6TSU - chains C5 and X4 of the 42 polymer chains in the assembly; structure by electron microscopy, 3.42 A resolution.

[Chain C5 (and X4)]
Name: Major capsid protein Rcc01687
From: Rhodobacter capsulatus DE442
Notes: chain X4 of this document is another copy of the same molecule, construct and numbering; everything in this record applies to it too
UniProt: D5ATZ3 (D5ATZ3_RHOCB); residues 1-386 here correspond to UniProt positions 13-398 (UniProt number = residue number + 12)
Amino-acid sequence (386 residues; row label = number of the first residue in the row):
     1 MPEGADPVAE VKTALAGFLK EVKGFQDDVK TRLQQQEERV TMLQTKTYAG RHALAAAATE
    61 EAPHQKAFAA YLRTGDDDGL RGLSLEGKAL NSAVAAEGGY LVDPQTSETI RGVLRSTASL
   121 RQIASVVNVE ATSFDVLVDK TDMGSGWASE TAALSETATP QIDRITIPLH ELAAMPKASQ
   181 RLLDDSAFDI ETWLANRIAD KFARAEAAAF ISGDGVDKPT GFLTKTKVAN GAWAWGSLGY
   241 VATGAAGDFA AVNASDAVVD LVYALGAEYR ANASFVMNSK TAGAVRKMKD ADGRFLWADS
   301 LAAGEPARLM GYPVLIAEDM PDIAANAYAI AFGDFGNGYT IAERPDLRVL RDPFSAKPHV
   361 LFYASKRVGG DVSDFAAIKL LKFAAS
Not modelled in the structure: 1-88, 386

[Interface between chain C5 and chain X4]
Residue-residue contacts - 106 pairs, chain C5 then chain X4:
  Val129(C5) with Gln105(X4)
  Glu130(C5) with Gln105(X4)
  Ala131(C5) with Asp103(X4); Gln105(X4)
  Thr132(C5) with Val102(X4); Asp103(X4); Pro104(X4)
  Ser133(C5) with Pro104(X4); Gln105(X4), hydrogen bond (backbone-backbone)
  Phe134(C5) with Gln105(X4); Arg111(X4)
  Asp135(C5) with Pro104(X4); Gln105(X4), hydrogen bond (backbone-backbone); Thr106(X4); Ser107(X4), hydrogen bond (backbone-side chain)
  Val136(C5) with Ser107(X4); Arg111(X4)
  Leu137(C5) with Ile110(X4); Arg111(X4), hydrogen bond (backbone-backbone); Phe188(X4), hydrophobic
  Val138(C5) with Arg111(X4)
  Asp139(C5) with Ile110(X4); Arg111(X4); Gly112(X4); Val113(X4); Trp193(X4), hydrogen bond; Arg197(X4), salt bridge
  Thr141(C5) with Arg115(X4), hydrogen bond (backbone-side chain)
  Asp142(C5) with Arg115(X4); Lys201(X4); Arg204(X4), salt bridge
  Met143(C5) with Leu194(X4); Arg197(X4); Ile198(X4), hydrophobic; Lys201(X4)
  Gly144(C5) with Ala174(X4)
  Ser145(C5) with Leu172(X4); Ala173(X4); Lys201(X4); Phe202(X4); Ala205(X4)
  Gly146(C5) with Ala173(X4), hydrogen bond (backbone-backbone)
  Trp147(C5) with Glu171(X4); Leu172(X4), hydrophobic; Ala209(X4), hydrophobic; Asp217(X4); Lys218(X4); Pro219(X4); Val368(X4), hydrophobic
  Ala148(C5) with Glu171(X4), hydrogen bond (backbone-backbone); Ala173(X4), hydrophobic
  Ser149(C5) with Glu171(X4); Asp217(X4)
  Leu154(C5) with Ala173(X4); Met175(X4)
  Glu156(C5) with Met175(X4); Lys177(X4), salt bridge
  Thr157(C5) with Ala174(X4); Met175(X4), hydrogen bond (side chain-backbone); Pro176(X4)
  Pro160(C5) with Trp193(X4), hydrophobic
  Ile162(C5) with Ile110(X4), hydrophobic; Trp193(X4), hydrophobic
  Arg164(C5) with Thr106(X4)
  Trp235(C5) with Val113(X4), hydrophobic
  Asn253(C5) with Lys289(X4)
  Ser255(C5) with Phe295(X4); Leu301(X4)
  Asp256(C5) with Lys287(X4); Lys289(X4), salt bridge; Phe295(X4)
  Val259(C5) with Lys287(X4); Phe295(X4), hydrophobic
  Tyr263(C5) with Ser279(X4); Gly283(X4); Arg286(X4), hydrogen bond; Glu305(X4), hydrogen bond
  Ala267(C5) with Glu318(X4)
  Glu268(C5) with Leu114(X4); Arg115(X4)
  Tyr269(C5) with Val113(X4); Leu114(X4), hydrogen bond (side chain-backbone)
  Arg270(C5) with Ser279(X4), hydrogen bond
  Met288(C5) with Leu301(X4), hydrophobic
  Asp290(C5) with Asp292(X4); Gly293(X4); Arg294(X4), salt bridge
  Ala291(C5) with Asp292(X4), hydrogen bond (backbone-backbone)
  Asp292(C5) with Asp292(X4)
  Leu296(C5) with Gly293(X4); Arg294(X4); Leu301(X4), hydrogen bond (backbone-backbone)
  Trp297(C5) with Leu301(X4)
  Arg308(C5) with Leu301(X4); Ala302(X4)
  Leu309(C5) with Leu301(X4)
  Met310(C5) with Arg286(X4), hydrogen bond; Leu301(X4), hydrogen bond (backbone-backbone); Ala302(X4); Gly304(X4)
  Gly311(C5) with Ala302(X4); Ala303(X4); Gly304(X4)
  Asn337(C5) with Leu114(X4)
  Ser373(C5) with Arg111(X4)
  Asp374(C5) with Gly112(X4)
Other interface residues (no listed pair), chain C5 (58 interface residues in all): Asn128, Ser155, Ala158, Thr159, Asp260, Arg294, Pro306, Thr340, Ala376
Other interface residues (no listed pair), chain X4 (54 interface residues in all): Thr117, His170, Glu206, Ala282, Ala291, Ser300

[Overview]
58 residues of chain C5 face 54 of chain X4 across their interface, with 17 hydrogen bonds and 5 salt bridges.
Polar pairs include Asp139(C5)-Arg197(X4), Asp142(C5)-Arg204(X4) and Glu156(C5)-Lys177(X4).
Both chains are Major capsid protein Rcc01687 (Rhodobacter capsulatus DE442). Entry 6TSU (Capsid of empty GTA
particle computed with C5 symmetry) was determined by electron microscopy together with 6TB9, 6TBA, 6TE8,
6TE9, 6TEB, 6TEH and 3 further entries from the same study.
